PDB entry 5B57 | X-ray diffraction, 2.80 A resolution | chains C and D of the 4 polymer chains in the assembly

== Chain C (and D) ==
Protein: Hemin import ATP-binding protein HmuV
Organism: Burkholderia cenocepacia J2315
Notes: EC 3.6.3.-; chain D of this document is another copy of the same molecule, construct and numbering; everything in this record applies to it too
UniProt: B4EKB5 (B4EKB5_BURCJ); numbering as in UniProt (aligned over 1-273)
Chain sequence (273 residues; row label = number of the first residue in the row):
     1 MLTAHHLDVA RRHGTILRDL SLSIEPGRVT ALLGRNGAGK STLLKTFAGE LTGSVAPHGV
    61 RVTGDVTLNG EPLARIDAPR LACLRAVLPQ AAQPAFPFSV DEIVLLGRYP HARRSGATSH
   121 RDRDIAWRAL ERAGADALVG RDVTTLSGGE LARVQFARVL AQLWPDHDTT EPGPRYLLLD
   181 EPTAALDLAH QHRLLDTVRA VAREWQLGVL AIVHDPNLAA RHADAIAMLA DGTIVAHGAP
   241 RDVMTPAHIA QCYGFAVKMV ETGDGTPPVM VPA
Unresolved in the structure: 11-12, 57-58, 168-173, 264-266 (chain D: 11-13, 56-58, 113-118, 168-173, 264-266)
From the paper describing this entry:
  - mutagenesis - E181Q: abolished catalytic activity on ATPase

== Chain C / chain D interface ==
Residue-residue contacts (29; chain C residue first):
  Arg35(C) with Asp187(D)
  Asn36(C) with Ala185(D), hydrogen bond (side chain-backbone); Asp187(D), hydrogen bond (backbone-side chain)
  Ala185(C) with Asn36(D), hydrogen bond (backbone-side chain)
  Asp187(C) with Arg35(D); Asn36(D), hydrogen bond (side chain-backbone)
  Leu188(C) with Pro216(D), hydrophobic; Tyr253(D), hydrophobic; Phe255(D), hydrophobic; Met270(D), hydrophobic
  Ala189(C) with Gly254(D)
  His192(C) with Phe255(D); Pro272(D)
  Arg221(C) with Pro272(D)
  Gly254(C) with Ala189(D)
  Phe255(C) with Leu188(D), hydrophobic; Ala189(D), hydrophobic; His192(D)
  Lys258(C) with Thr262(D)
  Val260(C) with Val260(D), hydrophobic; Glu261(D)
  Glu261(C) with Val260(D)
  Thr262(C) with Lys258(D); Val260(D)
  Val269(C) with Val271(D), hydrophobic
  Val271(C) with Val269(D), hydrophobic
  Pro272(C) with His192(D); Arg221(D)
  Ala273(C) with Arg221(D)
Other interface residues (no listed pair), chain C (24 interface residues in all): Leu186, His214, Asp215, Pro216, Tyr253, Gly263
Other interface residues (no listed pair), chain D (22 interface residues in all): Leu186, Asp215

== Summary ==
Chain C and chain D form an interface of 24 and 22 residues respectively; the contacts include 4 hydrogen
bonds. Polar pairs include Asn36(C)-Ala185(D) and Asn36(C)-Asp187(D). From the paper: E181Q of chain C
abolishes catalytic activity on ATPase.
Chain C and chain D are both Hemin import ATP-binding protein HmuV (Burkholderia cenocepacia J2315); the
structure, Inward-facing conformation of ABC heme importer BhuUV from Burkholderia cenocepacia, was determined
by X-ray diffraction, deposited together with 5B58.
